Entry 8F2R (electron microscopy, 3.12 A resolution); this record covers chains B and C of the 10 polymer chains in the assembly.

# Chain B
Protein: COMM domain-containing protein 2
From: Homo sapiens
UniProt: Q86X83 (COMD2_HUMAN); residue numbers follow UniProt; this construct covers 1-199
Amino-acid sequence (199 residues; numbered 1 to 199; the number before each row is that of its first residue):
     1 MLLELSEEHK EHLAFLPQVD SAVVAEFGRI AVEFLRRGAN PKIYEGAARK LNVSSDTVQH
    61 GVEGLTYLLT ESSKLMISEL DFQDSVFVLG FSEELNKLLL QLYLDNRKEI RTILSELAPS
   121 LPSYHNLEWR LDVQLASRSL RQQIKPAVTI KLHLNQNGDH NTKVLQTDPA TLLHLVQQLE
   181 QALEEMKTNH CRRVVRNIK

# Chain C
Protein: COMM domain-containing protein 3
From: Homo sapiens
UniProt: Q9UBI1 (COMD3_HUMAN); residue numbers follow UniProt; this construct covers 1-195
Amino-acid sequence (195 residues; numbered 1 to 195; the number before each row is that of its first residue):
     1 MELSESVQKG FQMLADPRSF DSNAFTLLLR AAFQSLLDAQ ADEAVLDHPD LKHIDPVVLK
    61 HCHAAAATYI LEAGKHRADK STLSTYLEDC KFDRERIELF CTEYQNNKNS LEILLGSIGR
   121 SLPHITDVSW RLEYQIKTNQ LHRMYRPAYL VTLSVQNTDS PSYPEISFSC SMEQLQDLVG
   181 KLKDASKSLE RATQL

# Interface between chain B and chain C
Residue-residue contacts - 59 pairs, chain B then chain C:
  K74(B) - Q140(C)  hydrogen bond
  K74(B) - H142(C)
  L75(B) - H142(C)
  M76(B) - R143(C)
  R111(B) - R143(C)
  L114(B) - L141(C)  hydrophobic
  S115(B) - L141(C)
  A118(B) - T138(C)
  P122(B) - S167(C)
  P122(B) - F168(C)
  P122(B) - S169(C)  hydrogen bond (backbone-backbone)
  S123(B) - S169(C)
  Y124(B) - S169(C)  hydrogen bond (backbone-backbone)
  Y124(B) - C170(C)  hydrophobic
  Y124(B) - Q174(C)  hydrogen bond (backbone-side chain)
  Y124(B) - D177(C)  hydrogen bond
  Y124(B) - L178(C)  hydrophobic
  Y124(B) - K181(C)
  N126(B) - K181(C)  hydrogen bond
  L127(B) - K181(C)
  W129(B) - K181(C)
  W129(B) - A185(C)
  W129(B) - S188(C)
  L131(B) - L189(C)  hydrophobic
  R138(B) - K75(C)
  S139(B) - K75(C)
  S139(B) - L115(C)  hydrogen bond (side chain-backbone)
  S139(B) - I118(C)
  L140(B) - G74(C)
  L140(B) - E112(C)
  R141(B) - K75(C)  hydrogen bond (backbone-backbone)
  R141(B) - H76(C)
  Q142(B) - R77(C)  hydrogen bond (backbone-side chain)
  V164(B) - L122(C)  hydrophobic
  L165(B) - L122(C)
  L165(B) - P123(C)
  Q166(B) - L122(C)
  Q166(B) - P123(C)  hydrogen bond (backbone-backbone)
  Q166(B) - H124(C)  hydrogen bond
  Q166(B) - I125(C)  hydrogen bond (backbone-backbone)
  T167(B) - H124(C)
  D168(B) - H124(C)  salt bridge
  P169(B) - L189(C)  hydrophobic
  T171(B) - I125(C)
  L172(B) - L182(C)  hydrophobic
  L173(B) - S186(C)
  H174(B) - D127(C)  salt bridge
  V176(B) - L182(C)  hydrophobic
  V176(B) - K183(C)
  Q178(B) - V128(C)
  Q178(B) - W130(C)
  L179(B) - V179(C)  hydrophobic
  L179(B) - L182(C)  hydrophobic
  E180(B) - K183(C)  salt bridge
  A182(B) - W130(C)
  A182(B) - Y149(C)  hydrogen bond (backbone-side chain)
  L183(B) - L175(C)  hydrophobic
  L183(B) - V179(C)  hydrophobic
  M186(B) - Y149(C)
Also at the interface, not in a pair above, chain B (50 interface residues in all): L117, P119, L121, I150, L152, L154, K163, L175, Q181, E185, C191, V195, I198, K199
Also at the interface, not in a pair above, chain C (49 interface residues in all): G116, S121, L132, Y134, Y145, P147, L153, V155, I166, M172, Q176, D184, A192

# In short
Chain B and chain C form an interface of 50 and 49 residues respectively; the contacts include 13 hydrogen
bonds and 3 salt bridges. Among the polar pairs are D168(B)-H124(C), H174(B)-D127(C) and E180(B)-K183(C).
Here chain B is COMM domain-containing protein 2 and chain C is COMM domain-containing protein 3, both from
Homo sapiens. Entry 8F2R (Human CCC complex) was determined by electron microscopy, deposited together with
8ESD, 8ESE and 8F2U.
